PDB entry 8ZCJ | electron microscopy, 3.09 A resolution | chains C and E of the 6 polymer chains in the assembly

# Chain C
Protein: Guanine nucleotide-binding protein G(I)/G(S)/G(T) subunit beta-1
From: Rattus norvegicus
UniProt: P54311 (GBB1_RAT); residue numbers follow UniProt; this construct covers 2-340
Amino-acid sequence (377 residues; each row starts with the number of its first residue; numbers below 1 keep their minus sign (Met-10 is residue -10)):
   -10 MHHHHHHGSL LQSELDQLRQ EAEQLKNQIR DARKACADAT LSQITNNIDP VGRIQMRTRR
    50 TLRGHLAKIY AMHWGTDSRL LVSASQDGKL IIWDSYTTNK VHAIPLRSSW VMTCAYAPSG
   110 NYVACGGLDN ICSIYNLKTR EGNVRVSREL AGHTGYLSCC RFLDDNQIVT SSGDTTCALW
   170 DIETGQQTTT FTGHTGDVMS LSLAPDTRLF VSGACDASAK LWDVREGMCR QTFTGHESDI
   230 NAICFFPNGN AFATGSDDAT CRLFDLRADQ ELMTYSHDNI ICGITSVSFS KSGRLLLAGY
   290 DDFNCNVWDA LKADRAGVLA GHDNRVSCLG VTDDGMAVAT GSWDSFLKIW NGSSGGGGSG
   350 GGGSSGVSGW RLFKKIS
Not modelled in the structure: -10 to 2, 344-366
Differences from the reference sequence: initiating methionine (-10); expression tag (-9 to 1, 341-366)
Curated features (UniProtKB/Swiss-Prot):
  - modified residue: Ser2 (N-acetylserine), His266 (Phosphohistidine)
Cystine bridges: Cys103-Cys114, Cys121-Cys149

# Chain E
Protein: ScFv16
From: Homo sapiens
Notes: antibody fragment or engineered binder
Amino-acid sequence (304 residues; each row starts with the number of its first residue; note: 14 numbers in that range are skipped by the numbering (no residue carries them; nothing is unmodelled there); a row labelled like 121A-121O holds insertion residues (121A, then the next letters in order); numbers below 1 keep their minus sign (Met-36 is residue -36)):
   -36 MLLVNQSHQG FNKEHTSKMV SAIVLYVLLA AAAHSAFAVQ LVESGGGLVQ PGGSRKLSCS
    24 ASGFAFSSFG MHWVRQAPEK GLEWVAYISS GSGTIYYADT VKGRFTISRD DPKNTLFLQM
    84 TSLRSEDTAM YYCVRSIYYY GSSPFDFWGQ GTTLTVSS
121A-121O GGGGSGGGGSGGGGS
   136 SDIVMTQATS SVPVTPGESV SISCRSSKSL LHSNGNTYLY WFLQRPGQSP QLLIYRMSNL
   196 ASGVPDRFSG SGSGTAFTLT ISRLEAEDVG VYYCMQHLEY PLTFGAGTKL ELVDENLYFQ
   256 GASHHHHHHH H
Not modelled in the structure: -36 to 0, 121A-121O, 248-266
Cystine bridges: Cys22-Cys96, Cys159-Cys229

# How chain C and chain E interact
Contacting residue pairs (9; chain C residue first):
  Asp66(C) - Tyr103(E)
  Arg68(C) - Tyr103(E)
  Leu69(C) - Tyr103(E)  hydrophobic
  Asp83(C) - Tyr103(E)
  Val90(C) - Tyr102(E)  hydrophobic
  Arg129(C) - Arg98(E)
  Gly131(C) - Ala28(E)
  Gly131(C) - Phe32(E)
  Asn132(C) - Ala28(E)
Other interface residues (no listed pair), chain C (9 interface residues in all): His91
Other interface residues (no listed pair), chain E (7 interface residues in all): Phe27, Ser31

# Summary
9 residues of chain C and 7 residues of chain E are in contact.
Chain C is Guanine nucleotide-binding protein G(I)/G(S)/G(T) subunit beta-1 (Rattus norvegicus) and chain E is
ScFv16 (Homo sapiens); the structure, Cryo-EM structure of the pasireotide-bound SSTR5-Gi complex, was
determined by electron microscopy, deposited together with 8ZBE.
